Entry 5SY1 (electron microscopy, 3.90 A resolution); this record covers chains A and B of the 4 polymer chains in the assembly.

== Chain A (and B) ==
Name: STRA6
From: Danio rerio
Notes: chain B of this document is another copy of the same molecule, construct and numbering; everything in this record applies to it too
UniProtKB: A4IGB6 (A4IGB6_DANRE); residues 1-670 here = UniProt positions 1-670
Amino-acid sequence (670 residues; each row starts with the number of its first residue):
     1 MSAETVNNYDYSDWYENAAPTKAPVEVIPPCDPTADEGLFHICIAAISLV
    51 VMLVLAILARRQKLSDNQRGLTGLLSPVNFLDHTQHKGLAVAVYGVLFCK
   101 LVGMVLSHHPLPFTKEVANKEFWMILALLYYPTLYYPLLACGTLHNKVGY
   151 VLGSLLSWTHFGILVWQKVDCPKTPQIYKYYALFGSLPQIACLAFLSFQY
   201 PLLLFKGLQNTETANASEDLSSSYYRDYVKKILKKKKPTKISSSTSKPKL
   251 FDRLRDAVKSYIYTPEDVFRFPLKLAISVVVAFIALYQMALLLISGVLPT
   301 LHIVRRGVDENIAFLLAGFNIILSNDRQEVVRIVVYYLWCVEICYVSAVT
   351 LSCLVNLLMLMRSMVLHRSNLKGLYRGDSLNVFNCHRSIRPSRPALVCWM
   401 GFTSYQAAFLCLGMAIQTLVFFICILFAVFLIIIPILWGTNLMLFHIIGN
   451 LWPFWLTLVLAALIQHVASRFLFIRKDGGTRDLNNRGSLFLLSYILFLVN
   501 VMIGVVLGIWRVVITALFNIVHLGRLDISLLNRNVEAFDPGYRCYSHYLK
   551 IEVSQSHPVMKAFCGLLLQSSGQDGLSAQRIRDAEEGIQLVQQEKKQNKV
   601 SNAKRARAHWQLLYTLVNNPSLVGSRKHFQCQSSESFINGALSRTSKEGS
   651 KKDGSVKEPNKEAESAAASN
Disordered / not traced: 1-25, 575-597, 631-670
Reported in the primary citation:
  - self-association interface (contacts with another copy of this molecule); pairs are residue here / residue on that copy: Arg511-Asp539, Thr515, Asn519
  - binding site for cholesterol: Thr515, Asn519

== Chain A / chain B interface ==
Residue-residue contacts (160):
  Asp66(A) - Arg486(B)
  Asp66(A) - Gly487(B)
  Arg69(A) - Ser488(B)  hydrogen bond
  Arg69(A) - Leu491(B)
  Gly70(A) - Ser488(B)
  Ser76(A) - Gly487(B)  hydrogen bond (side chain-backbone)
  Ser76(A) - Phe490(B)
  Pro77(A) - Leu491(B)
  Asn79(A) - Phe490(B)
  Phe80(A) - Phe490(B)  hydrophobic
  Phe80(A) - Ser493(B)
  Leu81(A) - Arg486(B)
  Leu81(A) - Phe490(B)  hydrophobic
  Val93(A) - Tyr494(B)
  Tyr94(A) - Tyr494(B)
  Tyr94(A) - Phe497(B)  hydrophobic
  Leu97(A) - Tyr494(B)
  Leu97(A) - Leu498(B)
  Leu101(A) - Leu498(B)  hydrophobic
  Leu101(A) - Val501(B)  hydrophobic
  Phe122(A) - Pro453(B)  hydrophobic
  Ile125(A) - Pro453(B)
  Ile125(A) - Phe454(B)  hydrophobic
  Ile125(A) - Thr457(B)
  Leu128(A) - Leu498(B)
  Leu129(A) - Ile495(B)
  Pro132(A) - Tyr494(B)
  Tyr136(A) - Leu491(B)  hydrophobic
  Leu139(A) - Tyr494(B)  hydrophobic
  Phe383(A) - Arg533(B)
  Arg390(A) - Arg481(B)
  Arg390(A) - Asp482(B)  salt bridge
  Pro391(A) - Ile474(B)
  Pro391(A) - Asp482(B)
  Ser392(A) - Asp482(B)
  Arg393(A) - His466(B)
  Arg393(A) - Arg470(B)
  Leu396(A) - Ser469(B)
  Leu396(A) - Ile474(B)  hydrophobic
  Leu396(A) - Leu489(B)  hydrophobic
  Val397(A) - Gln465(B)
  Val397(A) - His466(B)
  Trp399(A) - Leu489(B)  hydrophobic
  Met400(A) - Leu492(B)  hydrophobic
  Met400(A) - Asn500(B)
  Thr403(A) - Phe497(B)
  Ser404(A) - Phe497(B)
  Ser404(A) - Asn500(B)  hydrogen bond (side chain-backbone)
  Ser404(A) - Val501(B)
  Tyr405(A) - Asn500(B)
  Tyr405(A) - Ile503(B)
  Tyr405(A) - Gly504(B)
  Tyr405(A) - Leu507(B)
  Ala408(A) - Val501(B)
  Ala408(A) - Gly504(B)
  Phe409(A) - Gly504(B)
  Phe409(A) - Leu507(B)
  Phe409(A) - Gly508(B)
  Phe409(A) - Arg511(B)
  Leu412(A) - Gly508(B)
  Ile416(A) - Val512(B)  hydrophobic
  Phe454(A) - Ile125(B)  hydrophobic
  Thr457(A) - Ile125(B)
  Gln465(A) - Val397(B)
  His466(A) - Arg393(B)
  His466(A) - Val397(B)
  Ser469(A) - Arg393(B)
  Ser469(A) - Leu396(B)
  Arg470(A) - Arg393(B)
  Ile474(A) - Pro391(B)
  Ile474(A) - Leu396(B)  hydrophobic
  Arg481(A) - Arg390(B)
  Asp482(A) - Arg390(B)  salt bridge
  Asp482(A) - Pro391(B)
  Asp482(A) - Ser392(B)
  Asn484(A) - Gln555(B)
  Arg486(A) - Leu81(B)
  Arg486(A) - Gln555(B)  hydrogen bond
  Gly487(A) - Asp66(B)
  Gly487(A) - Ser76(B)
  Ser488(A) - Arg69(B)  hydrogen bond
  Ser488(A) - Gly70(B)
  Leu489(A) - Leu396(B)  hydrophobic
  Leu489(A) - Trp399(B)  hydrophobic
  Phe490(A) - Ser76(B)
  Phe490(A) - Asn79(B)
  Phe490(A) - Phe80(B)  hydrophobic
  Phe490(A) - Leu81(B)  hydrophobic
  Leu491(A) - Arg69(B)
  Leu491(A) - Pro77(B)
  Leu492(A) - Met400(B)  hydrophobic
  Ser493(A) - Met400(B)
  Tyr494(A) - Val93(B)
  Tyr494(A) - Tyr94(B)
  Tyr494(A) - Leu97(B)
  Tyr494(A) - Pro132(B)
  Tyr494(A) - Leu139(B)  hydrophobic
  Ile495(A) - Leu129(B)
  Phe497(A) - Tyr94(B)  hydrophobic
  Phe497(A) - Thr403(B)
  Leu498(A) - Leu97(B)
  Leu498(A) - Leu101(B)  hydrophobic
  Leu498(A) - Leu128(B)
  Asn500(A) - Met400(B)
  Asn500(A) - Ser404(B)  hydrogen bond (backbone-side chain)
  Asn500(A) - Tyr405(B)
  Val501(A) - Leu101(B)  hydrophobic
  Val501(A) - Ser404(B)
  Ile503(A) - Tyr405(B)
  Gly504(A) - Tyr405(B)
  Gly504(A) - Ala408(B)
  Gly504(A) - Phe409(B)
  Leu507(A) - Tyr405(B)
  Leu507(A) - Phe409(B)
  Gly508(A) - Phe409(B)
  Gly508(A) - Leu412(B)
  Trp510(A) - Pro540(B)
  Arg511(A) - Phe409(B)
  Arg511(A) - His522(B)
  Arg511(A) - Leu523(B)
  Arg511(A) - Arg525(B)  hydrogen bond (side chain-backbone)
  Arg511(A) - Ile528(B)  hydrogen bond (side chain-backbone)
  Arg511(A) - Leu530(B)
  Arg511(A) - Asp539(B)  salt bridge
  Arg511(A) - Gly541(B)
  Arg511(A) - Tyr542(B)
  Ile514(A) - Leu531(B)
  Thr515(A) - Asn519(B)
  Thr515(A) - Leu530(B)
  Thr515(A) - Leu531(B)
  Phe518(A) - Leu531(B)  hydrophobic
  Phe518(A) - Asn532(B)
  Phe518(A) - Val535(B)  hydrophobic
  Asn519(A) - Thr515(B)
  His522(A) - Arg511(B)
  Leu523(A) - Arg511(B)
  Arg525(A) - Arg511(B)  hydrogen bond (backbone-side chain)
  Ile528(A) - Arg511(B)  hydrogen bond (backbone-side chain)
  Ile528(A) - Asn532(B)
  Ser529(A) - Asn532(B)
  Leu530(A) - Arg511(B)
  Leu530(A) - Thr515(B)
  Leu530(A) - Leu530(B)
  Leu531(A) - Ile514(B)
  Leu531(A) - Thr515(B)
  Leu531(A) - Phe518(B)  hydrophobic
  Leu531(A) - Leu531(B)
  Asn532(A) - Ile528(B)
  Asn532(A) - Ser529(B)
  Arg533(A) - Phe383(B)
  Arg533(A) - Arg533(B)
  Arg533(A) - Glu536(B)  salt bridge
  Val535(A) - Phe518(B)  hydrophobic
  Glu536(A) - Arg533(B)  salt bridge
  Asp539(A) - Arg511(B)  salt bridge
  Pro540(A) - Trp510(B)
  Gly541(A) - Arg511(B)
  Tyr542(A) - Arg511(B)
  Gln555(A) - Asn484(B)
  Gln555(A) - Arg486(B)  hydrogen bond
Also at the interface, not in a pair above, chain A (100 interface residues in all): Gln68, Leu75, Glu121, Tyr131, Tyr135, Lys274, Gly401, Asn450, Pro453, Phe473, Val499, Met502, Val505, Ile509, Val512
Also at the interface, not in a pair above, chain B (100 interface residues in all): Gln68, Leu75, Glu121, Phe122, Tyr131, Tyr135, Tyr136, Lys274, Gly401, Ile416, Asn450, Phe473, Val499, Met502, Val505, Ile509

== Overview ==
Chain A and chain B each contribute 100 residues to their interface; the contacts include 11 hydrogen bonds
and 6 salt bridges. Polar contacts include Arg390(A)-Asp482(B), Arg511(A)-Asp539(B) and Arg533(A)-Glu536(B).
The paper reports a binding site for cholesterol at Thr515(A) and Asn519(A); a self-association interface
involving Arg511(A), Thr515(A) and Asn519(A) among others.
Both chains are STRA6 (Danio rerio). Entry 5SY1 (Structure of the STRA6 receptor for retinol uptake in complex
with calmodulin) was determined by electron microscopy.
